PDB entry 6P9B | X-ray diffraction, 1.75 A resolution | chains A and B

Chain A (and B):
Name: HIV-1 protease
Source organism: Human immunodeficiency virus type 1 group M subtype B (isolate BRU/LAI)
Notes: EC 3.4.23.16; chain B of this document is another copy of the same molecule, construct and numbering; everything in this record applies to it too
UniProtKB: P03367 (POL_HV1BR); residues 1-99 here correspond to UniProt positions 501-599 (UniProt number = residue number + 500)
Chain sequence (99 residues; row label = number of the first residue in the row):
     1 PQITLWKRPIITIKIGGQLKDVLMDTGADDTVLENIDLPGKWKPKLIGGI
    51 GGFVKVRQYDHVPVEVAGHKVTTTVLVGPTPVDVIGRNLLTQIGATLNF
Sequence notes: engineered mutation K7 (Gln507 in P03367), I10 (Leu510 in P03367), I11 (Val511 in P03367), D21 (Glu521 in P03367), V22 (Ala522 in P03367), M24 (Leu524 in P03367), N35 (Glu535 in P03367), I36 (Met536 in P03367), D37 (Ser537 in P03367), K41 (Arg541 in P03367), L46 (Met546 in P03367), V54 (Ile554 in P03367), H61 (Gln561 in P03367), V62 (Ile562 in P03367), P63 (Leu563 in P03367), V64 (Ile564 in P03367), V66 (Ile566 in P03367), A67 (Cys567 in P03367), V71 (Ala571 in P03367), T72 (Ile572 in P03367), T73 (Gly573 in P03367), D83 (Asn583 in P03367), V84 (Ile584 in P03367), A95 (Cys595 in P03367)
UniProt features mapped onto this chain:
  - region (Dimerization of protease): P1 to L5, G49 to F53, K55, N88 to G94, T96 to F99
  - active site: D25 (For protease activity)
  - site: F99 (Cleavage)
Ligand contacts: Amprenavir (478; {3-[(4-amino-benzenesulfonyl)-isobutyl-amino]-1-benzyl-2-hydroxy-propyl}-carbamic acid tetrahydro-furan-3-yl ester): L23, D25, G27, A28, D29, D30, V32, I47, G48, G49, I50, V82, V84
Reported in the primary citation:
  - binding site for Amprenavir: D30, V84
  - conformationally variable residues (loop rearrangement, side-chain flip): E34, I36, R57, V64 to T73, L89, F99
  - contacts within the chain: I15-I36 (hydrophobic contact), K20-D83 (water-mediated contact), T31-T74 (water-mediated contact), I36-L38 (hydrophobic contact), W42-R57, R57-Y59 (hydrogen bond), V71-L89 (hydrophobic contact), T31-T73 (water-mediated contact), T73-N88 (water-mediated contact), T73-T74 (water-mediated contact), T73-L89 (hydrophobic contact)
  - catalytic residues: D25 (citing earlier work)

Chain A / chain B interface:
Residue-residue contacts - 83 pairs, chain A then chain B:
  P1(A) with L97(B); N98(B); F99(B), hydrogen bond (backbone-backbone)
  Q2(A) with T96(B), hydrogen bond; L97(B); N98(B), hydrogen bond
  I3(A) with T96(B); L97(B), hydrogen bond (backbone-backbone); F99(B), hydrophobic
  L5(A) with T26(B); R87(B), hydrogen bond (backbone-side chain); L90(B), hydrophobic; T91(B); A95(B)
  W6(A) with R87(B), hydrogen bond (backbone-side chain); T91(B)
  K7(A) with R87(B)
  R8(A) with D29(B), salt bridge; R87(B)
  P9(A) with T26(B); R87(B); L97(B), hydrophobic
  L23(A) with G27(B)
  M24(A) with T26(B), hydrogen bond (backbone-side chain); L97(B), hydrophobic; F99(B), hydrophobic
  D25(A) with D25(B); T26(B); G27(B)
  T26(A) with L5(B); M24(B), hydrogen bond (side chain-backbone); D25(B); T26(B), hydrogen bond (side chain-backbone); L97(B)
  G27(A) with L23(B); D25(B), hydrogen bond (backbone-side chain)
  D29(A) with R8(B), salt bridge
  G49(A) with I50(B); P81(B)
  I50(A) with I47(B), hydrophobic; G49(B); I50(B), hydrogen bond (backbone-backbone); V54(B); T80(B); P81(B)
  G51(A) with I50(B), hydrogen bond (backbone-backbone); G51(B); V54(B)
  V54(A) with I50(B), hydrophobic; G51(B)
  A67(A) with F99(B), hydrophobic
  T80(A) with I50(B)
  P81(A) with G49(B); I50(B)
  R87(A) with L5(B), hydrogen bond (side chain-backbone); W6(B), hydrogen bond (side chain-backbone); K7(B), hydrogen bond (side chain-backbone); R8(B)
  T91(A) with L5(B); W6(B)
  I93(A) with F99(B), hydrophobic
  A95(A) with L5(B); N98(B); F99(B), hydrophobic
  T96(A) with Q2(B); I3(B); T96(B); L97(B); N98(B), hydrogen bond (backbone-backbone)
  L97(A) with Q2(B); I3(B), hydrogen bond (backbone-backbone); M24(B), hydrophobic; T26(B); T96(B)
  N98(A) with P1(B); Q2(B), hydrogen bond; A95(B); T96(B), hydrogen bond (backbone-backbone); N98(B), hydrogen bond
  F99(A) with P1(B), hydrogen bond (backbone-backbone); I3(B), hydrophobic; M24(B), hydrophobic; A95(B), hydrophobic
Also at the interface, not in a pair above, chain A (37 interface residues in all): T4, I11, V32, I47, G52, P79, L90, G94
Also at the interface, not in a pair above, chain B (38 interface residues in all): T4, P9, I11, V32, G48, G52, A67, P79, I93, G94
Interface features reported in the paper:
  - specific contacts: M24(A)-F99(B), M24(B)-F99(A)

Overview:
37 residues of chain A and 38 residues of chain B are in contact, with 21 hydrogen bonds and 2 salt bridges.
Polar pairs include R8(A)-D29(B), Q2(A)-T96(B) and Q2(A)-N98(B). The authors report contacts between M24(A)
and F99(B) and M24(B) and F99(A). The paper reports the catalytic residue D25(A); a binding site for
Amprenavir at D30(A) and V84(A).
Chain A and chain B are both HIV-1 protease (Human immunodeficiency virus type 1 group M subtype B (isolate
BRU/LAI)); the structure, HIV-1 Protease multiple drug resistant mutant PRS5B with Amprenavir, was determined
by X-ray diffraction (same publication as 6P9A).
